1JHH - chains A and B; structure by X-ray diffraction, 2.10 A resolution.

== Chain A (and B) ==
Name: Lexa repressor
Organism: Escherichia coli
Notes: EC 3.4.21.88; chain B of this document is another copy of the same molecule, construct and numbering; everything in this record applies to it too
UniProtKB: P0A7C2 (LEXA_ECOLI); numbering as in UniProt (aligned over 1-202)
Chain sequence (202 residues; each row starts with the number of its first residue):
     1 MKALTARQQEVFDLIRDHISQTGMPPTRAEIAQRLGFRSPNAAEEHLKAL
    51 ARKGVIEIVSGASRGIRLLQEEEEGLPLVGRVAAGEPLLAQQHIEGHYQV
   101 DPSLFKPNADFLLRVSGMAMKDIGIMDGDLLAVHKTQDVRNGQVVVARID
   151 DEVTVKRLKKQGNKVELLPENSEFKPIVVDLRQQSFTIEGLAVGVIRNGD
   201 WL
Unresolved in the structure: 1, 199-202 (chain B: 1-74, 88-93, 200-202)
Construct notes: engineered mutation A119 (Ser in P0A7C2)
UniProt features mapped onto this chain:
  - DNA-binding region: R28 to K48 (H-T-H motif)
  - active site: K156 (For autocatalytic cleavage activity)
  - site: A84, G85 (Cleavage)
  - natural variant: G85 (G85D: In lexA3, resistant to cleavage. Increased sensitivity to hydroxyurea)
What the authors report for this chain:
  - mutagenesis - G80D, G80V, V82A, G85D, K156A: abolished catalytic activity (citing earlier work)
  - self-association interface (contacts with another copy of this molecule): Q99 to D110, S116 to G128
  - mutagenesis - L89P, Q92W, E152A (7-fold): increased catalytic activity (citing earlier work)
  - mutagenesis - K156H: increased binding to RecA (citing earlier work)
  - mutagenesis - V82A, V82E, V82G, V82M, V82S, V82T, A84D, A84T: decreased catalytic activity (citing earlier work)

== Interface between chain A and chain B ==
Contacting residue pairs (33):
  Y98(A) with L104(B), hydrophobic
  Q99(A) with Q99(B); V100(B); D101(B), hydrogen bond (backbone-backbone)
  V100(A) with Q99(B); L104(B), hydrophobic
  D101(A) with Q99(B), hydrogen bond (backbone-backbone)
  L104(A) with Y98(B), hydrophobic; N198(B), hydrogen bond (backbone-side chain)
  F105(A) with R197(B); N198(B)
  K121(A) with D122(B), hydrogen bond (side chain-backbone)
  D122(A) with M126(B)
  I123(A) with M126(B); R197(B)
  G124(A) with G124(B); M126(B); R197(B), hydrogen bond (backbone-side chain)
  M126(A) with D122(B); I123(B); G124(B)
  G194(A) with R197(B)
  V195(A) with V195(B); I196(B); R197(B), hydrogen bond (backbone-backbone)
  I196(A) with V195(B)
  R197(A) with F105(B); I123(B); G124(B), hydrogen bond (side chain-backbone); G194(B); V195(B), hydrogen bond (backbone-backbone)
  N198(A) with L104(B), hydrogen bond (side chain-backbone); F105(B)
Also at the interface, not in a pair above, chain A (18 interface residues in all): I125, V193
Also at the interface, not in a pair above, chain B (17 interface residues in all): I125, V193

== Summary ==
Chain A and chain B form an interface of 18 and 17 residues respectively; the contacts include 9 hydrogen
bonds. Among the polar pairs are L104(A)-N198(B), K121(A)-D122(B) and G124(A)-R197(B). The paper reports that
V82A, V82E and V82G of chain A, among others, reduce catalytic activity; a self-association interface
involving Q99(A) and S116(A); 16 substitutions were tested in all.
Chain A and chain B are both Lexa repressor (Escherichia coli); the structure, Lexa S119A mutant, was
determined by X-ray diffraction, deposited together with 1JHC, 1JHE and 1JHF.
